Entry 5WVK (electron microscopy, 4.20 A resolution (low resolution: residue-level contacts below are approximate; hydrogen-bond / salt-bridge calls are withheld)); this record covers chains U and V of the 47 polymer chains in the assembly.

== Chain U ==
Name: 26S proteasome regulatory subunit RPN8
From: Saccharomyces cerevisiae (strain ATCC 204508 / S288c)
UniProtKB: Q08723 (RPN8_YEAST); residues 1-338 here = UniProt positions 1-338
Chain sequence (338 residues; each row starts with the number of its first residue):
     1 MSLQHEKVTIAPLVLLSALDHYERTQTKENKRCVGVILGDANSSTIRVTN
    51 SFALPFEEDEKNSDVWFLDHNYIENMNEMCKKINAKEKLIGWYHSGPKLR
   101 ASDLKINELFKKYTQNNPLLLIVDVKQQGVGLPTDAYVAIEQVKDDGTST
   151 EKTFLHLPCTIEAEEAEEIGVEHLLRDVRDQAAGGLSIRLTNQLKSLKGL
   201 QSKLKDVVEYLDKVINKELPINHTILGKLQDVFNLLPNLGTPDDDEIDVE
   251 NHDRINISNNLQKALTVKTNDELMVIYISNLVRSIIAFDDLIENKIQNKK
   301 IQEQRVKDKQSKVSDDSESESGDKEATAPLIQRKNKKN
Disordered / not traced: 1-4, 143-150, 177-187, 216-222, 236-258, 309-338
Swiss-Prot annotation at these positions:
  - modified residue: S2 (N-acetylserine), S314 (Phosphoserine), S317 (Phosphoserine), S319 (Phosphoserine), T327 (Phosphothreonine)

== Chain V ==
Name: Ubiquitin carboxyl-terminal hydrolase RPN11
From: Saccharomyces cerevisiae (strain ATCC 204508 / S288c)
Notes: EC 3.4.19.12
UniProtKB: P43588 (RPN11_YEAST); residues 1-306 here = UniProt positions 1-306
Chain sequence (306 residues; row label = number of the first residue in the row):
     1 MERLQRLMMNSKVGSADTGRDDTKETVYISSIALLKMLKHGRAGVPMEVM
    51 GLMLGEFVDDYTVNVVDVFAMPQSGTGVSVEAVDDVFQAKMMDMLKQTGR
   101 DQMVVGWYHSHPGFGCWLSSVDVNTQKSFEQLNSRAVAVVVDPIQSVKGK
   151 VVIDAFRLIDTGALINNLEPRQTTSNTGLLNKANIQALIHGLNRHYYSLN
   201 IDYHKTAKETKMLMNLHKEQWQSGLKMYDYEEKEESNLAATKSMVKIAEQ
   251 YSKRIEEEKELTEEELKTRYVGRQDPKKHLSETADETLENNIVSVLTAGV
   301 NSVAIK
Disordered / not traced: 1-22
Swiss-Prot annotation at these positions:
  - motif: H109 to D122 (JAMM motif)
  - binding site (Zn(2+)): H109, H111, D122
  - modified residue: M1 (N-acetylmethionine)
  - natural variant: K208 (K208Q: In strain: NRRL Y-53), A239 (A239T: In strain: NRRL Y-53), T262 (T262S: In strain: NRRL Y-53), L280 to S281 (sequence variant, change not given here; In strain: NRRL Y-53)
  - mutagenesis: H109 (H109A: Stabilizes ubiquitin pathway substrates; when associated wirh Ala-111), H111 (H111A: Stabilizes ubiquitin pathway substrates; when associated wirh Ala-109)

== Interface between chain U and chain V ==
Contacting residue pairs (75; chain U residue first):
  P12(U) with L35(V)
  L13(U) with L35(V); K36(V); K39(V)
  L15(U) with L216(V)
  L16(U) with S31(V); I32(V); L35(V)
  S17(U) with I32(V)
  L19(U) with M212(V)
  D20(U) with I32(V)
  Y22(U) with K208(V)
  E23(U) with T206(V); K208(V)
  R24(U) with V66(V)
  T25(U) with T98(V)
  T49(U) with K39(V)
  P55(U) with Q97(V); T98(V)
  Y72(U) with M94(V)
  N75(U) with M94(V)
  M76(U) with M94(V); R100(V)
  M79(U) with F87(V); M91(V); M94(V)
  K82(U) with P72(V)
  I83(U) with K39(V); A70(V)
  N84(U) with K39(V)
  E87(U) with K39(V)
  Q127(U) with M212(V)
  I161(U) with W221(V)
  E164(U) with R42(V)
  A166(U) with L38(V); V147(V)
  E168(U) with H217(V)
  I169(U) with G149(V)
  V171(U) with L213(V); H217(V)
  E172(U) with H217(V)
  H173(U) with G149(V); K150(V); V151(V)
  L174(U) with Y203(V); K205(V)
  L175(U) with L213(V); M214(V)
  I188(U) with K226(V)
  R189(U) with V300(V)
  N192(U) with L225(V); K226(V); M227(V)
  K195(U) with G224(V)
  N259(U) with I305(V); K306(V)
  N260(U) with K306(V)
  Q262(U) with A304(V)
  I276(U) with S294(V)
  S279(U) with K242(V)
  N280(U) with N291(V); V295(V)
  V282(U) with E249(V)
  R283(U) with V245(V); K246(V); E249(V); T287(V); N291(V)
  I286(U) with E249(V); T283(V); T287(V)
  D290(U) with L280(V); A284(V)
  E293(U) with L280(V)
  N294(U) with L280(V)
Interface residues without a listed pair, chain U (56 interface residues in all): N50, A53, L54, V125, E167, G170, Q193, V275
Interface residues without a listed pair, chain V (56 interface residues in all): L34, H40, A43, G99, L238, N290, V303

== Summary ==
Chain U and chain V each contribute 56 residues to their interface. Curated annotation (UniProt) lists 3
Zn2+-binding residues and 2 mutagenesis sites on chain V.
Here chain U is 26S proteasome regulatory subunit RPN8 and chain V is Ubiquitin carboxyl-terminal hydrolase
RPN11, both from Saccharomyces cerevisiae (strain ATCC 204508 / S288c). Entry 5WVK (Yeast proteasome-ADP-AlFx)
was determined by electron microscopy, deposited together with 5WVI.
